Entry 1EOM (X-ray diffraction, 2.10 A resolution); this record covers chain A.

[Chain A]
Protein: Endo-beta-N-acetylglucosaminidase F3
Source organism: Elizabethkingia meningoseptica
Notes: EC 3.2.1.96
UniProtKB: P36913 (EBA3_FLAME); residues 1-290 here correspond to UniProt positions 40-329 (UniProt number = residue number + 39)
Sequence (290 residues; row label = number of the first residue in the row):
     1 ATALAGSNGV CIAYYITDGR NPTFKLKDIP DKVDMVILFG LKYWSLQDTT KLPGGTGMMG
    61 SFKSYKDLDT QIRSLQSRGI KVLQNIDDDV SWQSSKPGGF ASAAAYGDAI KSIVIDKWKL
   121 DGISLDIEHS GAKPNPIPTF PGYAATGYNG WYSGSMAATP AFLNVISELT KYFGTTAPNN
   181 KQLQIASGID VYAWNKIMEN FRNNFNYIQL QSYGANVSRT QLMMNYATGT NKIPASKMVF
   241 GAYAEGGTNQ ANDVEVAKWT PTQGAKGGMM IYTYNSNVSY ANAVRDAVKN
Disordered / not traced: 1-7
UniProt features mapped onto this chain:
  - active site: Glu128 (Proton donor)
  - glycosylation: Thr49 (O-linked (Man...) threonine)

[Summary]
UniProt lists active-site residue Glu128.
Chain A is Endo-beta-N-acetylglucosaminidase F3 (Elizabethkingia meningoseptica); the structure, Crystal
structure of the complex of endo-beta-N-acetylglucosaminidase F3 with a biantennary complex octasaccharide,
was determined by X-ray diffraction together with 1EOK from the same study.
